PDB entry 1IID | X-ray diffraction, 2.50 A resolution | chains A and O

# Chain A
Protein: Peptide N-myristoyltransferase
From: Saccharomyces cerevisiae
Notes: EC 2.3.1.97; fragment: N-myristoyltransferase (N-terminal 33 residues deleted)
UniProt: P14743 (NMT_YEAST); numbering as in UniProt (aligned over 34-455)
Chain sequence (422 residues; row label = number of the first residue in the row):
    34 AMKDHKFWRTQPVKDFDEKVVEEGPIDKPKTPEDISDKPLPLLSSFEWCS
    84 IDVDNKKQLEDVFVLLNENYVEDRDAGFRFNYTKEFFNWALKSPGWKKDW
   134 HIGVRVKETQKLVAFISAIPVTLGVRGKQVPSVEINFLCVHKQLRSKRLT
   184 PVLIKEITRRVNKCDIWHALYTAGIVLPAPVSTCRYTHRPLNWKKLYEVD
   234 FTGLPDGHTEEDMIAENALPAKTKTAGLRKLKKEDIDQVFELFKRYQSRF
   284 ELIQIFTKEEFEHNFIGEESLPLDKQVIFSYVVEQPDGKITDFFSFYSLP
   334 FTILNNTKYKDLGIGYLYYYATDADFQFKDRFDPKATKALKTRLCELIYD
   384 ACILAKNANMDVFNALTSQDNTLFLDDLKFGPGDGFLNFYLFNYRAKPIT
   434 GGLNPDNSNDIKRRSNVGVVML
Curated features (UniProtKB/Swiss-Prot):
  - region: Ile168 to Tyr204 (Myristoyl CoA-binding)
  - active site: Leu455 (Proton acceptor)
  - binding site (tetradecanoyl-CoA): His38 to Trp41
Metal / ion sites: Ni2+ site 1: Ala34, Asp37, His38; Ni2+ site 2 near His296 (its only coordinating residue here)
Small-molecule neighbours: S-(2-oxo)pentadecylcoa (NHM): Asp37, His38, Lys39, Phe40, Trp41, Asn102, Tyr103, Glu105, Ile149, Ile168, Asn169, Phe170, Leu171, Cys172, Val173, Arg178, Ser179, Lys180, Arg181, Leu182, Thr183, Pro184, Ile187, Ile190, Thr191, Val194, Asn195, Ile199, His201, Ala202, Tyr204, Thr205, Ala206, Ile208, Leu210, Phe425

# Chain O
Protein: Octapeptide GLYASKLA
Chain sequence (8 residues; numbered 697 to 704; the number before each row is that of its first residue):
   697 GLYASKLA

# Chain A / chain O interface
Contacting residue pairs - 28 pairs, chain A then chain O:
  Tyr103(A) with Gly697(O); Leu698(O), hydrophobic
  Phe113(A) with Leu698(O); Tyr699(O), hydrophobic
  Asn169(A) with Gly697(O)
  Thr205(A) with Gly697(O)
  Tyr219(A) with Leu698(O); Tyr699(O), hydrogen bond (side chain-backbone); Ser701(O)
  His221(A) with Ala700(O), hydrogen bond (side chain-backbone); Ser701(O), hydrogen bond; Lys702(O)
  Tyr330(A) with Tyr699(O)
  Phe334(A) with Ala700(O), hydrophobic
  Tyr349(A) with Tyr699(O); Ala700(O), hydrogen bond (side chain-backbone)
  Asn397(A) with Ala700(O)
  Pro415(A) with Leu703(O)
  Gly416(A) with Ser701(O); Lys702(O); Leu703(O)
  Asp417(A) with Ser701(O), hydrogen bond (backbone-side chain); Lys702(O), salt bridge; Leu703(O)
  Gly418(A) with Ser701(O), hydrogen bond (backbone-side chain)
  Met454(A) with Tyr699(O), hydrogen bond (backbone-side chain)
  Leu455(A) with Gly697(O), hydrogen bond (backbone-backbone); Tyr699(O), hydrogen bond (backbone-side chain)
Interface residues without a listed pair, chain A (23 interface residues in all): Glu105, Arg107, Phe111, Phe234, Gly236, Leu332, Leu420

# In short
23 residues of chain A face 7 of chain O across their interface; the contacts include 9 hydrogen bonds and 1
salt bridge. Polar contacts include Asp417(A)-Lys702(O), Tyr219(A)-Tyr699(O) and His221(A)-Ala700(O). Chain A
binds S-(2-oxo)pentadecylcoa.
Chain A is Peptide N-myristoyltransferase (Saccharomyces cerevisiae) and chain O is Octapeptide GLYASKLA; the
structure, Crystal Structure of Saccharomyces cerevisiae N-myristoyltransferase with Bound
S-(2-oxo)pentadecylCoA and the Octapeptide GLYASKLA, was determined by X-ray diffraction together with 1IIC
from the same study.
